2XN5 - chains A and B; structure by X-ray diffraction, 1.70 A resolution.

# Chain A
Name: Thyroxine-binding globulin
From: Homo sapiens
UniProtKB: P05543 (THBG_HUMAN); the construct has insertions or renumbered stretches relative to UniProt, so the offset changes along the chain: 12-357 = UniProt 32-377; 359-361 = UniProt 378-380
Sequence (350 residues; each row starts with the number of its first residue):
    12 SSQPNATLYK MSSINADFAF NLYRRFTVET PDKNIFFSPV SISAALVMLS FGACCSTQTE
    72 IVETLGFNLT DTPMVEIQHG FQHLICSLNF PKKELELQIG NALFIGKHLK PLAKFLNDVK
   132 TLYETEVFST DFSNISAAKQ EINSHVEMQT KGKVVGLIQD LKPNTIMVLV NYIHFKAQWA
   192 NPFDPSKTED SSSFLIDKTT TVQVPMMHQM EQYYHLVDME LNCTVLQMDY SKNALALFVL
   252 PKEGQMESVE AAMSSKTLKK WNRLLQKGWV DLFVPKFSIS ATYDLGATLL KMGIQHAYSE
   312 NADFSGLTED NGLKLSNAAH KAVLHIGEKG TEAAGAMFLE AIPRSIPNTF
Not modelled in the structure: 12-14, 357-361
Construct notes: engineered mutation Gly346 (Ala366 in P05543), Ala347 (Val367 in P05543), Met348 (Pro368 in P05543), Phe349 (Glu369 in P05543), Leu350 (Val370 in P05543), Glu351 (Glu371 in P05543), Ala352 (Leu372 in P05543), Ile353 (Ser373 in P05543), Pro354 (Asp374 in P05543), Arg355 (Gln375 in P05543), Ser356 (Pro376 in P05543), Ile357 (Glu377 in P05543); insertion (358)
Bound ions: Ca2+: Gln220, Glu222
Small-molecule neighbours: Furosemide (FUN; 5-(aminosulfonyl)-4-chloro-2-[(2-furylmethyl)amino]benzoic acid): Ser23, Ser24, Ala27, Gln238, Leu246, Leu248, Ser266, Leu269, Lys270, Trp272, Asn273, Leu276
Curated features (UniProtKB/Swiss-Prot):
  - binding site (thyroxine): Asn273
  - glycosylation (N-linked (GlcNAc...) asparagine): Asn16 (complex), Asn79, Ile96, Asn145, Asn233

# Chain B
Name: Thyroxine-binding globulin
From: Homo sapiens
UniProtKB: P05543 (THBG_HUMAN); residues 361-395 here correspond to UniProt positions 381-415 (UniProt number = residue number + 20)
Sequence (35 residues; numbered 361 to 395; the number before each row is that of its first residue):
   361 LHPIIQIDRS FMLLILERST RSILFLGKVV NPTEA
Not modelled in the structure: 361
Small-molecule neighbours: Furosemide (FUN; 5-(aminosulfonyl)-4-chloro-2-[(2-furylmethyl)amino]benzoic acid): Leu376, Arg378, Arg381, Ile383
Curated features (UniProtKB/Swiss-Prot):
  - binding site (thyroxine): Arg378
From the paper describing this entry:
  - binding site for Furosemide: Arg381

# Chain A / chain B interface
Residue-residue contacts - 120 pairs, chain A then chain B:
  Tyr20(A) - Ser379(B)
  Tyr20(A) - Arg381(B)
  Ser23(A) - Thr380(B)  hydrogen bond (side chain-backbone)
  Ser23(A) - Arg381(B)
  Ser23(A) - Ser382(B)  hydrogen bond
  Ala27(A) - Ile383(B)  hydrophobic
  Ala30(A) - Leu386(B)
  Phe31(A) - Leu374(B)  hydrophobic
  Phe31(A) - Ile383(B)  hydrophobic
  Phe31(A) - Leu386(B)  hydrophobic
  Tyr34(A) - Met372(B)
  Tyr34(A) - Leu386(B)  hydrophobic
  Tyr34(A) - Lys388(B)
  Asp43(A) - Val390(B)
  Lys44(A) - Lys388(B)
  Lys44(A) - Val390(B)
  Lys44(A) - Glu394(B)  salt bridge
  Asn45(A) - Lys388(B)
  Asn45(A) - Val389(B)
  Asn45(A) - Val390(B)  hydrogen bond (side chain-backbone)
  Asn45(A) - Asn391(B)  hydrogen bond (side chain-backbone)
  Asn45(A) - Glu394(B)
  Ile46(A) - Gly387(B)
  Ile46(A) - Lys388(B)  hydrogen bond (backbone-backbone)
  Phe47(A) - Phe385(B)  hydrophobic
  Phe47(A) - Leu386(B)
  Phe48(A) - Phe385(B)
  Phe48(A) - Leu386(B)  hydrogen bond (backbone-backbone)
  Ser49(A) - Leu384(B)  hydrogen bond (side chain-backbone)
  Ser49(A) - Phe385(B)
  Pro50(A) - Ile383(B)
  Pro50(A) - Leu384(B)
  Pro50(A) - Phe385(B)
  Pro50(A) - Leu386(B)
  Val51(A) - Ser382(B)
  Val51(A) - Ile383(B)
  Val51(A) - Leu384(B)
  Leu95(A) - Thr380(B)
  Leu95(A) - Ser382(B)
  Ser98(A) - Thr380(B)
  Leu99(A) - Glu377(B)
  Leu99(A) - Thr380(B)
  Leu108(A) - Leu384(B)  hydrophobic
  Ile184(A) - Phe385(B)  hydrophobic
  Phe186(A) - Ile375(B)  hydrophobic
  Phe186(A) - Phe385(B)  hydrophobic
  Ser204(A) - Asp368(B)
  Phe205(A) - Ile367(B)
  Phe205(A) - Asp368(B)
  Phe205(A) - Arg369(B)
  Phe205(A) - Ser370(B)
  Phe205(A) - Phe371(B)  hydrophobic
  Phe205(A) - Val390(B)
  Phe205(A) - Pro392(B)
  Leu206(A) - Asp368(B)  hydrogen bond (backbone-backbone)
  Leu206(A) - Arg369(B)
  Leu206(A) - Ser370(B)
  Ile207(A) - Val390(B)
  Ile207(A) - Asn391(B)
  Val213(A) - Asn391(B)
  Val213(A) - Thr393(B)
  Gln214(A) - Thr393(B)
  Val215(A) - Pro392(B)  hydrophobic
  Val215(A) - Thr393(B)
  Met217(A) - Ile367(B)
  Met221(A) - His362(B)
  Thr235(A) - Ile365(B)
  Gln238(A) - Arg378(B)
  Asn244(A) - Glu377(B)  hydrogen bond
  Asn244(A) - Arg378(B)  hydrogen bond (backbone-backbone)
  Asn244(A) - Ser379(B)  hydrogen bond (side chain-backbone)
  Ala245(A) - Leu376(B)
  Leu246(A) - Leu374(B)
  Leu246(A) - Ile375(B)
  Leu246(A) - Leu376(B)  hydrogen bond (backbone-backbone)
  Leu246(A) - Arg378(B)
  Ala247(A) - Leu374(B)
  Leu248(A) - Met372(B)
  Leu248(A) - Leu373(B)
  Leu248(A) - Leu374(B)  hydrogen bond (backbone-backbone)
  Leu248(A) - Leu376(B)  hydrophobic
  Phe249(A) - Phe371(B)  hydrophobic
  Phe249(A) - Met372(B)
  Phe249(A) - Leu373(B)  hydrophobic
  Val250(A) - Phe371(B)
  Val250(A) - Met372(B)  hydrogen bond (backbone-backbone)
  Val250(A) - Leu374(B)  hydrophobic
  Leu251(A) - Gln366(B)
  Leu251(A) - Arg369(B)
  Leu251(A) - Ser370(B)
  Pro252(A) - Arg369(B)  hydrogen bond (backbone-side chain)
  Pro252(A) - Ser370(B)
  Lys253(A) - Arg369(B)
  Met257(A) - Ser370(B)
  Met257(A) - Phe371(B)
  Met257(A) - Lys388(B)
  Glu261(A) - Met372(B)
  Glu261(A) - Lys388(B)  salt bridge
  Leu269(A) - Ile383(B)  hydrophobic
  Trp280(A) - His362(B)
  Trp280(A) - Pro363(B)
  Val281(A) - Pro363(B)
  Val281(A) - Ile365(B)  hydrophobic
  Asp282(A) - Pro363(B)  hydrogen bond (backbone-backbone)
  Asp282(A) - Ile364(B)
  Asp282(A) - Ile365(B)  hydrogen bond (backbone-backbone)
  Leu283(A) - Ile365(B)
  Phe284(A) - Ile365(B)  hydrogen bond (backbone-backbone)
  Phe284(A) - Gln366(B)
  Phe284(A) - Ile367(B)  hydrogen bond (backbone-backbone)
  Pro286(A) - Ile367(B)
  Phe288(A) - Phe371(B)  hydrophobic
  Phe288(A) - Val389(B)  hydrophobic
  Phe288(A) - Pro392(B)  hydrophobic
  Ser289(A) - Pro392(B)
  Leu335(A) - Leu373(B)  hydrophobic
  Ile337(A) - Leu373(B)  hydrophobic
  Thr342(A) - Ile375(B)
  Ala344(A) - Phe385(B)  hydrophobic
  Ala345(A) - Phe385(B)
Other interface residues (no listed pair), chain A (72 interface residues in all): Leu19, Thr38, Lys103, His226, Leu237, Asp240, Tyr241, Glu254, Val260, Met264, Asn273, Val285, Ile290, Gly346

# Overview
The interface between chain A and chain B involves 72 residues on one side and 33 on the other, with 19
hydrogen bonds and 2 salt bridges. Polar contacts include Lys44(A)-Glu394(B), Glu261(A)-Lys388(B) and
Ser23(A)-Thr380(B). Furosemide is bound between chain A and chain B. From the paper: a binding site for
Furosemide at Arg381(B).
Chain A is Thyroxine-binding globulin and chain B is Thyroxine-binding globulin, both from Homo sapiens; the
structure, Crystal structure of thyroxine-binding globulin complexed with Furosemide, was determined by X-ray
diffraction (same publication as 2XN3, 2XN6, 2XN7, 2RIV and 2RIW).
